Entry 5J0U (X-ray diffraction, 2.10 A resolution); this record covers chains A and T of the 4 polymer chains in the assembly.

== Chain A ==
Protein: DNA polymerase beta
From: Homo sapiens
Notes: EC 2.7.7.7, 4.2.99.-
Reference sequence: P06746 (DPOLB_HUMAN); numbering as in UniProt (aligned over 1-335)
Amino-acid sequence (335 residues; numbered 1 to 335; the number before each row is that of its first residue):
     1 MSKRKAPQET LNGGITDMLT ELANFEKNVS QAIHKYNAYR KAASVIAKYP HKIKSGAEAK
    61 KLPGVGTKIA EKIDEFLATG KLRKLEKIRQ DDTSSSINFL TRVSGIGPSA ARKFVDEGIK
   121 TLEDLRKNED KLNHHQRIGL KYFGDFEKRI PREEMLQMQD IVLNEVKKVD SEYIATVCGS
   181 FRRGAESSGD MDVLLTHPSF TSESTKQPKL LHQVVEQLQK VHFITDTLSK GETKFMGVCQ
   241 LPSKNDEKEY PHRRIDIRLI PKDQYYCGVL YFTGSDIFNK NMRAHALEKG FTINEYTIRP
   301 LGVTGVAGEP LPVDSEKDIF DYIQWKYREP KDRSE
Not modelled in the structure: 1-5, 205-208
Bound ions: Na+ site 1: Ser-30, Ser-171; Na+ site 2: Lys-60, Leu-62, Val-65 (shared with 1 residue of chain D); Na+ site 3: Thr-101, Val-103, Ile-106 (shared with 1 residue of chain P); Na+ site 4 near Thr-101 (its only coordinating residue here)

== Chain T ==
Molecule: Template Strand
Sequence (16 nucleotides; numbered 1 to 16; the number before each row is that of its first residue):
     1 CCGACAGCGC ATCAGC

== Chain A / chain T interface ==
Residue-residue contacts - 16 pairs, chain A then chain T:
  His-34(A) / DC5(T)  stacking on the base
  Asn-133(A) / DT12(T)  phosphate contact
  His-134(A) / DT12(T)  phosphate contact
  Leu-228(A) / DA11(T)  sugar contact
  Ser-229(A) / DC10(T)  phosphate contact
  Ser-229(A) / DA11(T)  phosphate contact
  Lys-230(A) / DC10(T)  hydrogen bond to the phosphate
  Lys-230(A) / DA11(T)  hydrogen bond to the phosphate
  Gly-231(A) / DC10(T)  phosphate contact
  Glu-232(A) / DC10(T)  hydrogen bond to the phosphate
  Thr-233(A) / DG9(T)  hydrogen bond to the phosphate
  Thr-233(A) / DC10(T)  hydrogen bond to the phosphate
  Lys-234(A) / DG9(T)  phosphate contact
  Lys-234(A) / DC10(T)  hydrogen bond to the phosphate
  Tyr-271(A) / DA6(T)  base contact
  Tyr-296(A) / DC8(T)  sugar contact

== Summary ==
The interface between chain A and chain T involves 12 residues on one side and 7 on the other, with 6 hydrogen
bonds and 1 aromatic stacking contact. Polar pairs include Lys-230(A)/DC10(T), Lys-230(A)/DA11(T) and
Glu-232(A)/DC10(T). The Na+ site 1 is built by Ser-30(A) and Ser-171(A).
Chain A is DNA polymerase beta (Homo sapiens) and chain T is Template Strand; the structure, Binary complex
crystal structure of DNA polymerase Beta with G:G mismatch at the primer terminus, was determined by X-ray
diffraction together with 5J0O, 5J0P, 5J0Q, 5J0R, 5J0S, 5J0T and 16 further entries from the same study.
